Entry 5CL5 (X-ray diffraction, 1.57 A resolution); this record covers chains A and B of the 3 polymer chains in the assembly.

[Chain A]
Name: AlkD
From: Bacillus cereus
Notes: EC 3.2.2.-
UniProt: R8GWR7 (R8GWR7_BACCE); residue numbers follow UniProt; this construct covers 1-237
Chain sequence (241 residues; each row starts with the number of its first residue; numbers below 1 keep their minus sign (Gly-3 is residue -3)):
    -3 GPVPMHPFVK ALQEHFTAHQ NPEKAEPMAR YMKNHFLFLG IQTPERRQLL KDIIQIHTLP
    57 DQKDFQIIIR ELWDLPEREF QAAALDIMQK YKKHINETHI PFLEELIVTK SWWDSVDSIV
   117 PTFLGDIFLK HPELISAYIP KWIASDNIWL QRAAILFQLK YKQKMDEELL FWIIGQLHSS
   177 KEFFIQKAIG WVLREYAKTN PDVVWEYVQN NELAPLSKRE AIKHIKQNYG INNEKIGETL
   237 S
Unresolved in the structure: -3 to -2, 230-237
Sequence notes: expression tag (-3 to 0)
From the paper describing this entry:
  - catalytic residues: Trp109, Trp187 (from molecular simulation)

[Chain B]
Molecule: 12-nt DNA strand
Sequence (13 nucleotides; each row starts with the number of its first residue):
     1 CCCGAX
     6 XAGTCCG
Modified / non-standard residues: DZM (3-deaza-3-methyladenine) at position 6
Ligand contacts: 3-deaza-3-methyladenine (54K; 7-methyl-3H-imidazo[4,5-c]pyridin-4-amine): DA5, DZM_6, ORP_6, DA7

[Chain A / chain B interface]
Contacting residue pairs - 27 pairs, chain A then chain B:
  Tyr27(A) with DZM_6(B), base contact; DA7(B), hydrogen bond to the base; DG8(B), sugar contact
  Lys29(A) with DG8(B), salt bridge to the phosphate; DT9(B), phosphate contact
  Trp109(A) with DZM_6(B), base contact; ORP_6(B), base contact; DA7(B), hydrogen bond to the phosphate
  Asp113(A) with DZM_6(B), phosphate contact; ORP_6(B), base contact
  Arg148(A) with DZM_6(B), hydrogen bond to the phosphate; ORP_6(B), base contact; DA7(B), salt bridge to the phosphate
  Phe179(A) with DA7(B), sugar contact
  Phe180(A) with DA7(B), phosphate contact
  Lys183(A) with DZM_6(B), phosphate contact; ORP_6(B), base contact; DA7(B), salt bridge to the phosphate
  Trp187(A) with DA5(B), phosphate contact; DZM_6(B), sugar contact; ORP_6(B), base contact
  Arg190(A) with DA5(B), salt bridge to the phosphate; DZM_6(B), salt bridge to the phosphate; ORP_6(B), base contact
  Lys194(A) with DG4(B), phosphate contact; DA5(B), salt bridge to the phosphate
  His220(A) with DA5(B), salt bridge to the phosphate
Also at the interface, not in a pair above, chain A (14 interface residues in all): Trp108, Glu191

[In short]
14 residues of chain A face 7 of chain B across their interface, with 3 hydrogen bonds and 7 salt bridges.
Among the polar pairs are Tyr27(A)-DA7(B), Trp109(A)-DA7(B) and Arg148(A)-DZM_6(B). Bound to chain B:
3-deaza-3-methyladenine. From the paper: catalytic residues Trp109(A) and Trp187(A).
Chain A is AlkD (Bacillus cereus) and chain B is a 12-nt DNA strand; the structure, Alkylpurine DNA
glycosylase AlkD bound to DNA containing a 3-methyladenine analog or DNA containing an abasic ..., was
determined by X-ray diffraction, deposited together with 5CL3, 5CL4, 5CL6, 5CL7, 5CL8, 5CL9 and 5 further
entries.
